Entry 8V6V (electron microscopy, 2.80 A resolution); this record covers chains C and J of the 12 polymer chains in the assembly.

Chain C:
Protein: Histone H2A type 1
Source organism: Xenopus laevis
UniProt: P06897 (H2A1_XENLA); residues 1-129 here correspond to UniProt positions 2-130 (UniProt number = residue number + 1)
Amino-acid sequence (129 residues; each row starts with the number of its first residue):
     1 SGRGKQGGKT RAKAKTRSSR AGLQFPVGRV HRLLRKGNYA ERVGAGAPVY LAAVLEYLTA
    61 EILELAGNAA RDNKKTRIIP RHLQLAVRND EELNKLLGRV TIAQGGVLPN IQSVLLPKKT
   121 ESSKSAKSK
Disordered / not traced: 1-10, 119-129
Sequence notes: engineered mutation Arg-99 (Gly100 in P06897), Ser-123 (Ala124 in P06897)
Swiss-Prot annotation at these positions:
  - modified residue: Ser-1 (N-acetylserine), Lys-5 (N6-(2-hydroxyisobutyryl)lysine), Lys-9 (N6-(2-hydroxyisobutyryl)lysine), Lys-36 (N6-(2-hydroxyisobutyryl)lysine), Lys-74 (N6-(2-hydroxyisobutyryl)lysine), Lys-75 (N6-(2-hydroxyisobutyryl)lysine), Lys-95 (N6-(2-hydroxyisobutyryl)lysine), Gln-104 (N5-methylglutamine), Lys-118 (N6-(2-hydroxyisobutyryl)lysine)
  - cross-link (Glycyl lysine isopeptide (Lys-Gly)): Lys-13 (interchain with G-Cter in ubiquitin), Lys-15 (interchain with G-Cter in ubiquitin), Lys-119 (interchain with G-Cter in ubiquitin)

Chain J:
Molecule: Widom 601 DNA (147-mer) with 60 base pairs flanking DNA (forward strand)
Sequence (207 nucleotides; numbered 1 to 207; the number before each row is that of its first residue):
     1 CTGGAGAATC CCGGTGCCGA GGCCGCTCAA TTGGTCGTAG ACAGCTCTAG CACCGCTTAA
    61 ACGCACGTAC GCGCTGTCCC CCGCGTTTTA ACCGCCAAGG GGATTACTCC CTAGTCTCCA
   121 GGCACGTGTC AGATATATAC ATCCTGTGCA TGTATTGAAC AGCGACCTTG CCGGTGCCAG
   181 TCGGATAGTG TTCCGAGCTC CCACTCT
Disordered / not traced: 148-207

Interface between chain C and chain J:
Contacting residue pairs (14):
  Arg-11(C) with DT32(J), hydrogen bond to the base
  Ala-12(C) with DT32(J), phosphate contact; DG33(J), phosphate contact
  Ala-14(C) with DT31(J), phosphate contact; DT32(J), phosphate contact
  Lys-15(C) with DT32(J), hydrogen bond to the phosphate
  Thr-16(C) with DT31(J), phosphate contact
  Arg-17(C) with DT31(J), salt bridge to the phosphate
  Arg-20(C) with DT32(J), salt bridge to the phosphate
  Gly-28(C) with DA30(J), phosphate contact
  Arg-29(C) with DA30(J), phosphate contact
  Arg-32(C) with DA30(J), salt bridge to the phosphate
  Arg-42(C) with DA39(J), sugar contact
  Arg-77(C) with DA20(J), sugar contact
Other interface residues (no listed pair), chain C (14 interface residues in all): Lys-13, Glu-41
Other interface residues (no listed pair), chain J (7 interface residues in all): DA29

Summary:
The interface between chain C and chain J involves 14 residues on one side and 7 on the other; the contacts
include 2 hydrogen bonds and 3 salt bridges. Polar contacts include Arg-11(C)/DT32(J), Lys-15(C)/DT32(J) and
Arg-17(C)/DT31(J).
Here chain C is Histone H2A type 1 (Xenopus laevis) and chain J is Widom 601 DNA (147-mer) with 60 base pairs
flanking DNA (forward strand). Entry 8V6V (Cryo-EM structure of doubly-bound SNF2h-nucleosome complex) was
determined by electron microscopy, deposited together with 8V4Y and 8V7L.
